9J7L - chains c and p of the 7 polymer chains in the assembly; structure by electron microscopy, 2.89 A resolution.

[Chain c (and p)]
Molecule: Capsid protein
Organism: Adeno-associated virus - 8
Notes: chain p of this document is another copy of the same molecule, construct and numbering; everything in this record applies to it too
UniProt: Q8JQF8 (Q8JQF8_9VIRU); numbering as in UniProt (aligned over 1-738)
Amino-acid sequence (738 residues; each row starts with the number of its first residue):
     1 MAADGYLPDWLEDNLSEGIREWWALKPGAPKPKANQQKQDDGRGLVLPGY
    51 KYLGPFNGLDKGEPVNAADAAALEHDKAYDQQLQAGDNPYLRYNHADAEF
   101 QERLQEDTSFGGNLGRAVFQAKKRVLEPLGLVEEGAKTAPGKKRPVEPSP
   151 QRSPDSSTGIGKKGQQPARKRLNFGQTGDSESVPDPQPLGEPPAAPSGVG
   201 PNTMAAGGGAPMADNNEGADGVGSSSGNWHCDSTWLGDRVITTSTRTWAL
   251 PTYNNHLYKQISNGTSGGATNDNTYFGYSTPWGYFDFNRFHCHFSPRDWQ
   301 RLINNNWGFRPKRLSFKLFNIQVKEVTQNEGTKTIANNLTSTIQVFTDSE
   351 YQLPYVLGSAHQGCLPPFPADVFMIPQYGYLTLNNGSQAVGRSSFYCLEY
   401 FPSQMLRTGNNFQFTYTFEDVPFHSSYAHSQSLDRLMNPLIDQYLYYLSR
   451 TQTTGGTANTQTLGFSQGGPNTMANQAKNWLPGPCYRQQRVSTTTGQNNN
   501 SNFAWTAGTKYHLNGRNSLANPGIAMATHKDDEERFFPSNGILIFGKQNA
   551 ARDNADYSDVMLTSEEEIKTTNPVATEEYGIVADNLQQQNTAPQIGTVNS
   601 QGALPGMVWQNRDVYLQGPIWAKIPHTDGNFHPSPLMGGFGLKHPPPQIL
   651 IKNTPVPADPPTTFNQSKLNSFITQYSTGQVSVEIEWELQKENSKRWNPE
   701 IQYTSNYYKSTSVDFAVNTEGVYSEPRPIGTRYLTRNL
Not modelled in the structure: 1-416, 455-457, 486-525, 534-563, 616-738 (chain p: 1-253, 267, 283-287, 291-308, 312-347, 363-376, 403-420, 426-482, 490-503, 527-538, 545-596, 616-617, 646-662, 671-738)

[How chain c and chain p interact]
Residue-residue contacts (10):
  P484(c) - L604(p)  hydrophobic
  P484(c) - P605(p)
  S600(c) - V598(p)
  S600(c) - Q601(p)  hydrogen bond
  Q601(c) - L604(p)
  G602(c) - Q601(p)
  G602(c) - G602(p)
  G602(c) - A603(p)
  A603(c) - A603(p)  hydrogen bond (backbone-backbone)
  W609(c) - P605(p)

[Summary]
The chain c/chain p interface involves 6 residues from each chain; the contacts include 2 hydrogen bonds.
Polar contacts include S600(c)-Q601(p) and A603(c)-A603(p).
Both chains are Capsid protein (Adeno-associated virus - 8). Entry 9J7L (Structure of AAV8 capsid in complex
with receptor) was determined by electron microscopy, deposited together with 9J6Z and 9J7K.
